8TEP - chains H and K of the 26 polymer chains in the assembly; structure by electron microscopy, 3.50 A resolution.

# Chain H (and K)
Molecule: Major capsid protein
From: Human herpesvirus 5 strain AD169
Notes: chain K of this document is another copy of the same molecule, construct and numbering; everything in this record applies to it too
UniProt: P16729 (MCP_HCMVA); residues 1-1370 here = UniProt positions 1-1370
Amino-acid sequence (1370 residues; each row starts with the number of its first residue):
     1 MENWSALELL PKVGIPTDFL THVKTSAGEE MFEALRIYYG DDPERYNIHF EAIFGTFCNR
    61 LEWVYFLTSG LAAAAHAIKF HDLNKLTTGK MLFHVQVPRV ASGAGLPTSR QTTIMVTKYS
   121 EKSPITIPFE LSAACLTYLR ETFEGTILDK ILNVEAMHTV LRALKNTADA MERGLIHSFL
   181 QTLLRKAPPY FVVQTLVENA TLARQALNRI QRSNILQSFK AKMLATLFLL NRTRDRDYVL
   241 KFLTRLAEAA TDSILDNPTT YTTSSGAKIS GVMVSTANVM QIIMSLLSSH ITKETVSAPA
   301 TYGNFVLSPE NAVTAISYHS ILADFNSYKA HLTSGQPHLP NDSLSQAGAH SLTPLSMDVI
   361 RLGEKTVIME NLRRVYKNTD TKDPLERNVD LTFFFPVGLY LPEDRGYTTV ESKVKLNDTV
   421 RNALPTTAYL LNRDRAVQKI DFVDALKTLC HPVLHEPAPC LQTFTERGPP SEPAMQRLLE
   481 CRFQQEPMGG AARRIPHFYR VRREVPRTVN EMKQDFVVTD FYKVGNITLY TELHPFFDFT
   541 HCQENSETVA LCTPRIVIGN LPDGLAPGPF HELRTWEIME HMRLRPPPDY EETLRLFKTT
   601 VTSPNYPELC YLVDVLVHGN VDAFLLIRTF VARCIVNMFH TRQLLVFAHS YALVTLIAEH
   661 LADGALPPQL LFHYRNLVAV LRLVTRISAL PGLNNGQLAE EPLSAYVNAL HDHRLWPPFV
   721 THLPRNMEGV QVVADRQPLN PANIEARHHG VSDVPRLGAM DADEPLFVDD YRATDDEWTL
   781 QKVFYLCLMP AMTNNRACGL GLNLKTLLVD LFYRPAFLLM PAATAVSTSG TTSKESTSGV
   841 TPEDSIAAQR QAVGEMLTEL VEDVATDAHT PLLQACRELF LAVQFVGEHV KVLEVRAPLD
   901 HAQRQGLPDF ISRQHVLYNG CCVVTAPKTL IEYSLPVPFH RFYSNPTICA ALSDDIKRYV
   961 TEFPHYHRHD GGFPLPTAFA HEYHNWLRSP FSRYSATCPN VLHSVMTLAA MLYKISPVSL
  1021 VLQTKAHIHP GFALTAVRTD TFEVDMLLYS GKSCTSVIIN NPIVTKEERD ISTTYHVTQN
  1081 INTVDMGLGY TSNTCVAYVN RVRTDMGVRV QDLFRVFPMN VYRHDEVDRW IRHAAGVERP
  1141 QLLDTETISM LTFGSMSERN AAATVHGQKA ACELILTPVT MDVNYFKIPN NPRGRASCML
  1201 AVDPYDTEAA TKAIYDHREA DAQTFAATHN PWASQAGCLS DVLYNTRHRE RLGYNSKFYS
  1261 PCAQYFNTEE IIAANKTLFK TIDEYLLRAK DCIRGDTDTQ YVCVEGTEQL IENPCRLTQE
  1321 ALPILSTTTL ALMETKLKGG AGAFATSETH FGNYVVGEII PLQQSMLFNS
Disordered / not traced: 308-349, 825-841 (chain K: 1-44, 141-149, 823-841)
Disulfides: C1292-C1303

# How chain H and chain K interact
Residue-residue contacts - 76 pairs, chain H then chain K:
  E2(H) - K90(K)  salt bridge
  E2(H) - Y119(K)  hydrogen bond
  W4(H) - M115(K)  hydrophobic
  W4(H) - T117(K)
  L7(H) - L92(K)  hydrophobic
  L7(H) - F93(K)
  L7(H) - H94(K)
  L7(H) - M115(K)  hydrophobic
  E8(H) - H94(K)  salt bridge
  E8(H) - M115(K)
  L10(H) - L322(K)  hydrophobic
  L10(H) - L332(K)  hydrophobic
  P11(H) - P337(K)
  P11(H) - L339(K)  hydrophobic
  K12(H) - P337(K)  hydrogen bond (backbone-backbone)
  K12(H) - H338(K)
  K12(H) - L339(K)  hydrogen bond (backbone-backbone)
  V13(H) - L339(K)
  V13(H) - N341(K)
  V13(H) - D342(K)
  I15(H) - I254(K)  hydrophobic
  T17(H) - I254(K)
  T17(H) - L1088(K)
  D18(H) - T251(K)  hydrogen bond (backbone-side chain)
  F19(H) - L1088(K)  hydrophobic
  L20(H) - A200(K)
  L20(H) - A249(K)
  L20(H) - L1088(K)
  T21(H) - A200(K)
  T21(H) - F1279(K)
  H22(H) - A200(K)  hydrogen bond (backbone-backbone)
  H22(H) - A203(K)
  H22(H) - R204(K)
  V23(H) - V97(K)  hydrophobic
  V23(H) - I114(K)  hydrophobic
  K24(H) - R204(K)
  K24(H) - Q205(K)
  T25(H) - A203(K)
  T25(H) - Q205(K)
  E29(H) - A206(K)
  E29(H) - L207(K)  hydrogen bond (side chain-backbone)
  E29(H) - T1277(K)  hydrogen bond
  E29(H) - F1279(K)
  E30(H) - Y1205(K)  hydrogen bond
  E30(H) - T1277(K)
  E30(H) - K1280(K)  salt bridge
  M31(H) - G1089(K)
  M31(H) - F1279(K)  hydrophobic
  F32(H) - V116(K)  hydrophobic
  F32(H) - T117(K)
  F32(H) - K118(K)
  F32(H) - L1088(K)  hydrophobic
  E33(H) - T117(K)
  E33(H) - Y119(K)
  A34(H) - T117(K)  hydrogen bond (backbone-side chain)
  L35(H) - M115(K)
  R36(H) - T113(K)
  R36(H) - I114(K)
  R36(H) - M115(K)  hydrogen bond (backbone-backbone)
  I37(H) - T113(K)
  I37(H) - I114(K)  hydrophobic
  Y38(H) - T113(K)  hydrogen bond (backbone-side chain)
  Y38(H) - M115(K)  hydrophobic
  Y39(H) - Q111(K)
  Y39(H) - T112(K)
  G40(H) - Q111(K)  hydrogen bond (backbone-backbone)
  Y138(H) - K85(K)
  T146(H) - D82(K)  hydrogen bond
  T146(H) - V306(K)
  T146(H) - L307(K)
  I147(H) - L307(K)
  I147(H) - S308(K)
  I147(H) - P309(K)
  L148(H) - K85(K)
  D149(H) - D82(K)
  D149(H) - K85(K)  salt bridge
Other interface residues (no listed pair), chain H (40 interface residues in all): G14, A27, D41, I53, E144
Other interface residues (no listed pair), chain K (54 interface residues in all): H81, V95, V193, L196, A312, I316, Y318, Y328, Q336, P340, N1061, Y1090

# Summary
40 residues of chain H face 54 of chain K across their interface, with 13 hydrogen bonds and 4 salt bridges.
Among the polar pairs are E2(H)-K90(K), E8(H)-H94(K) and E30(H)-K1280(K).
Both chains are Major capsid protein (Human herpesvirus 5 strain AD169). Entry 8TEP (Human cytomegalovirus
portal vertex, virion configuration 1 (VC1)) was determined by electron microscopy, deposited together with
8TES, 8TET, 8TEU and 8TEW.
